7SQW - chains A and B of the 3 polymer chains in the assembly; structure by X-ray diffraction, 3.21 A resolution.

== Chain A ==
Protein: Antibody Fragment
From: Mus musculus
Notes: antibody fragment or engineered binder
Chain sequence (219 residues; row label = number of the first residue in the row):
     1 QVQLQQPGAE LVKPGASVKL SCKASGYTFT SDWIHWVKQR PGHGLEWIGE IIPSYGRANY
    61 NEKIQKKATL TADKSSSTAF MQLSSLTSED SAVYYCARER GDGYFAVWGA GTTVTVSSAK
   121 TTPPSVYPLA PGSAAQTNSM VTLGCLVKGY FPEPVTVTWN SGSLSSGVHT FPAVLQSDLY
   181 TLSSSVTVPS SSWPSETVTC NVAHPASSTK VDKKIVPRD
Disulfide bonds: C22-C96

== Chain B ==
Protein: Antibody Fragment
From: Mus musculus
Notes: antibody fragment or engineered binder
Chain sequence (212 residues; each row starts with the number of its first residue):
     1 DILLTQSPAI LSVSPGERVS FSCRASQSIG TDIHWYQQRT NGSPRLLIKY ASESISGIPS
    61 RFSGSGSGTD FTLSINSVES EDIANYYCQQ SNRWPFTFGS GTKLEIKRAD AAPTVSIFPP
   121 SSEQLTSGGA SVVCFLNNFY PKDINVKWKI DGSERQNGVL NSWTDQDSKD STYSMSSTLT
   181 LTKDEYERHN SYTCEATHKT STSPIVKSFN RN
Disulfide bonds: C23-C88, C134-C194

== Interface between chain A and chain B ==
Residue-residue contacts (81):
  H35(A) - F96(B)
  V37(A) - F98(B)  hydrophobic
  Q39(A) - Q38(B)  hydrogen bond
  Q39(A) - Y87(B)
  G44(A) - Y87(B)
  L45(A) - P44(B)  hydrophobic
  L45(A) - Y87(B)
  L45(A) - F98(B)
  W47(A) - W94(B)  hydrophobic
  W47(A) - P95(B)  hydrophobic
  W47(A) - F96(B)
  W47(A) - F98(B)
  E50(A) - W94(B)  hydrogen bond
  N59(A) - W94(B)
  Y60(A) - W94(B)
  K63(A) - D1(B)
  Y95(A) - Q38(B)  hydrogen bond
  Y95(A) - G42(B)  hydrogen bond (side chain-backbone)
  Y95(A) - S43(B)
  E99(A) - F96(B)
  D102(A) - Y50(B)  hydrogen bond (backbone-side chain)
  G103(A) - Q89(B)  hydrogen bond (backbone-side chain)
  G103(A) - S91(B)
  G103(A) - F96(B)
  Y104(A) - H34(B)
  Y104(A) - Y36(B)
  Y104(A) - L46(B)  hydrophobic
  Y104(A) - K49(B)
  Y104(A) - Y50(B)  hydrophobic
  F105(A) - Y36(B)  hydrogen bond (backbone-side chain)
  F105(A) - L46(B)
  F105(A) - Q89(B)
  F105(A) - F96(B)  hydrophobic
  F105(A) - F98(B)  hydrophobic
  W108(A) - Y36(B)
  W108(A) - P44(B)
  W108(A) - F98(B)  hydrophobic
  G109(A) - S43(B)
  Y127(A) - S121(B)
  Y127(A) - E123(B)
  Y127(A) - Q124(B)
  Y127(A) - S127(B)  hydrogen bond
  P128(A) - S121(B)
  P128(A) - E123(B)
  L129(A) - F118(B)  hydrophobic
  L129(A) - P119(B)
  L129(A) - V133(B)  hydrophobic
  A130(A) - F118(B)
  G132(A) - P119(B)
  S133(A) - N212(B)
  T142(A) - F118(B)
  L143(A) - F135(B)
  L146(A) - Q124(B)
  L146(A) - S131(B)
  K148(A) - S131(B)
  H169(A) - N137(B)
  H169(A) - N138(B)  hydrogen bond
  H169(A) - D167(B)  salt bridge
  H169(A) - S174(B)
  T170(A) - T164(B)
  F171(A) - F135(B)  hydrophobic
  F171(A) - N137(B)
  F171(A) - S162(B)
  F171(A) - T164(B)
  F171(A) - S174(B)
  F171(A) - M175(B)
  F171(A) - S176(B)
  P172(A) - S162(B)  hydrogen bond (backbone-side chain)
  P172(A) - W163(B)
  V174(A) - L160(B)  hydrophobic
  V174(A) - N161(B)
  V174(A) - S162(B)
  L175(A) - L160(B)
  Q176(A) - L160(B)
  Q176(A) - T180(B)
  T181(A) - T178(B)
  S183(A) - V133(B)
  S183(A) - F135(B)
  S185(A) - N137(B)  hydrogen bond
  K213(A) - E123(B)  salt bridge
  R218(A) - P120(B)  hydrogen bond (side chain-backbone)
Interface residues without a listed pair, chain A (48 interface residues in all): H43, E46, E62, A106, P131, G144, A173, S184
Interface residues without a listed pair, chain B (43 interface residues in all): S116, I117

== In short ==
Chain A and chain B form an interface of 48 and 43 residues respectively; the contacts include 12 hydrogen
bonds and 2 salt bridges. Among the polar pairs are H169(A)-D167(B), K213(A)-E123(B) and Q39(A)-Q38(B).
Here chain A is Antibody Fragment and chain B is Antibody Fragment, both from Mus musculus. Entry 7SQW
(Structure of the KcsA-W67F mutant with the activation gate in the closed conformation) was determined by
X-ray diffraction.
